PDB entry 4F4V | X-ray diffraction, 1.64 A resolution | chains B and D of the 4 polymer chains in the assembly

== Chain B (and D) ==
Molecule: Insulin B chain
From: Homo sapiens
Notes: chain D of this document is another copy of the same molecule, construct and numbering; everything in this record applies to it too
Reference sequence: P01308 (INS_HUMAN); residues 1-30 here correspond to UniProt positions 25-54 (UniProt number = residue number + 24)
Amino-acid sequence (30 residues; row label = number of the first residue in the row):
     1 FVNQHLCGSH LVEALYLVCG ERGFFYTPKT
Bound ions: Zn2+ near His10 (its only coordinating residue here)

== Chain B / chain D interface ==
Pairs across the interface (29):
  Gly8(B) - Tyr16(D)
  Ser9(B) - Glu13(D)
  Ser9(B) - Tyr16(D)
  Val12(B) - Val12(D)  hydrophobic
  Val12(B) - Phe24(D)  hydrophobic
  Glu13(B) - Ser9(D)
  Glu13(B) - Glu13(D)
  Tyr16(B) - Gly8(D)
  Tyr16(B) - Ser9(D)
  Tyr16(B) - Val12(D)  hydrophobic
  Tyr16(B) - Tyr26(D)
  Gly20(B) - Tyr26(D)
  Gly20(B) - Pro28(D)
  Glu21(B) - Pro28(D)
  Glu21(B) - Thr30(D)
  Gly23(B) - Tyr26(D)
  Gly23(B) - Pro28(D)
  Phe24(B) - Val12(D)  hydrophobic
  Phe24(B) - Phe24(D)  hydrophobic
  Phe24(B) - Phe25(D)
  Phe24(B) - Tyr26(D)  hydrogen bond (backbone-backbone)
  Phe25(B) - Phe24(D)
  Phe25(B) - Phe25(D)  hydrophobic
  Tyr26(B) - Tyr16(D)
  Tyr26(B) - Gly23(D)
  Tyr26(B) - Phe24(D)  hydrogen bond (backbone-backbone)
  Pro28(B) - Glu21(D)
  Pro28(B) - Gly23(D)
  Lys29(B) - Glu21(D)
Interface residues without a listed pair, chain D (14 interface residues in all): Gly20, Arg22

== Summary ==
13 residues of chain B and 14 residues of chain D are in contact, with 2 hydrogen bonds. The hydrogen-bonded
pair Phe24(B)-Tyr26(D) is a backbone contact.
Chain B and chain D are both Insulin B chain (Homo sapiens); the structure, Human Insulin, was determined by
X-ray diffraction, deposited together with 4EWW, 4EWX, 4EWZ, 4EX0, 4EX1, 4EXX and 17 further entries.
